PDB entry 8W93 | X-ray diffraction, 2.09 A resolution | chain b

# Chain b
Name: Ferritin
Source organism: Azumapecten farreri
Reference sequence: A0A173CSP7 (A0A173CSP7_9BIVA); residues 0-170 here correspond to UniProt positions 1-171 (UniProt number = residue number + 1)
Sequence (171 residues; each row starts with the number of its first residue; numbering starts at 0):
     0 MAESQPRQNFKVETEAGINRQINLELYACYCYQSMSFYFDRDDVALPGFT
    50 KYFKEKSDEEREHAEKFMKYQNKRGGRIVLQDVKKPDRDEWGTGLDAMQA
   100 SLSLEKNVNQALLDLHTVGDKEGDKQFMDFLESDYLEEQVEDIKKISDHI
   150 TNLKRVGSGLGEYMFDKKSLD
Unresolved in the structure: 0-1
Construct notes: engineered mutation Lys10 (His11 in A0A173CSP7), Glu121 (His122 in A0A173CSP7)
Metal / ion sites: Fe ion site 1: Glu24, Glu59, His62; Fe ion site 2: Glu59, Glu104, Asp141

# In short
Glu24, Glu59 and His62 form the Fe ion site 1. Glu59, Glu104 and Asp141 form the Fe ion site 2.
Chain b is Ferritin (Azumapecten farreri); the structure, Azumapecten Farreri homopolymeric ferritin (ApF)
mutant-H2KE, was determined by X-ray diffraction (same publication as 8W91, 8W92, 8W94, 8W95 and 8WB3).
